PDB entry 3S1R | X-ray diffraction, 3.20 A resolution | chains A and I of the 12 polymer chains in the assembly

Chain A:
Protein: DNA-directed RNA polymerase II subunit RPB1
From: Saccharomyces cerevisiae
Notes: EC 2.7.7.6
UniProtKB: P04050 (RPB1_YEAST); numbering as in UniProt (aligned over 1-1733)
Sequence (1733 residues; row label = number of the first residue in the row):
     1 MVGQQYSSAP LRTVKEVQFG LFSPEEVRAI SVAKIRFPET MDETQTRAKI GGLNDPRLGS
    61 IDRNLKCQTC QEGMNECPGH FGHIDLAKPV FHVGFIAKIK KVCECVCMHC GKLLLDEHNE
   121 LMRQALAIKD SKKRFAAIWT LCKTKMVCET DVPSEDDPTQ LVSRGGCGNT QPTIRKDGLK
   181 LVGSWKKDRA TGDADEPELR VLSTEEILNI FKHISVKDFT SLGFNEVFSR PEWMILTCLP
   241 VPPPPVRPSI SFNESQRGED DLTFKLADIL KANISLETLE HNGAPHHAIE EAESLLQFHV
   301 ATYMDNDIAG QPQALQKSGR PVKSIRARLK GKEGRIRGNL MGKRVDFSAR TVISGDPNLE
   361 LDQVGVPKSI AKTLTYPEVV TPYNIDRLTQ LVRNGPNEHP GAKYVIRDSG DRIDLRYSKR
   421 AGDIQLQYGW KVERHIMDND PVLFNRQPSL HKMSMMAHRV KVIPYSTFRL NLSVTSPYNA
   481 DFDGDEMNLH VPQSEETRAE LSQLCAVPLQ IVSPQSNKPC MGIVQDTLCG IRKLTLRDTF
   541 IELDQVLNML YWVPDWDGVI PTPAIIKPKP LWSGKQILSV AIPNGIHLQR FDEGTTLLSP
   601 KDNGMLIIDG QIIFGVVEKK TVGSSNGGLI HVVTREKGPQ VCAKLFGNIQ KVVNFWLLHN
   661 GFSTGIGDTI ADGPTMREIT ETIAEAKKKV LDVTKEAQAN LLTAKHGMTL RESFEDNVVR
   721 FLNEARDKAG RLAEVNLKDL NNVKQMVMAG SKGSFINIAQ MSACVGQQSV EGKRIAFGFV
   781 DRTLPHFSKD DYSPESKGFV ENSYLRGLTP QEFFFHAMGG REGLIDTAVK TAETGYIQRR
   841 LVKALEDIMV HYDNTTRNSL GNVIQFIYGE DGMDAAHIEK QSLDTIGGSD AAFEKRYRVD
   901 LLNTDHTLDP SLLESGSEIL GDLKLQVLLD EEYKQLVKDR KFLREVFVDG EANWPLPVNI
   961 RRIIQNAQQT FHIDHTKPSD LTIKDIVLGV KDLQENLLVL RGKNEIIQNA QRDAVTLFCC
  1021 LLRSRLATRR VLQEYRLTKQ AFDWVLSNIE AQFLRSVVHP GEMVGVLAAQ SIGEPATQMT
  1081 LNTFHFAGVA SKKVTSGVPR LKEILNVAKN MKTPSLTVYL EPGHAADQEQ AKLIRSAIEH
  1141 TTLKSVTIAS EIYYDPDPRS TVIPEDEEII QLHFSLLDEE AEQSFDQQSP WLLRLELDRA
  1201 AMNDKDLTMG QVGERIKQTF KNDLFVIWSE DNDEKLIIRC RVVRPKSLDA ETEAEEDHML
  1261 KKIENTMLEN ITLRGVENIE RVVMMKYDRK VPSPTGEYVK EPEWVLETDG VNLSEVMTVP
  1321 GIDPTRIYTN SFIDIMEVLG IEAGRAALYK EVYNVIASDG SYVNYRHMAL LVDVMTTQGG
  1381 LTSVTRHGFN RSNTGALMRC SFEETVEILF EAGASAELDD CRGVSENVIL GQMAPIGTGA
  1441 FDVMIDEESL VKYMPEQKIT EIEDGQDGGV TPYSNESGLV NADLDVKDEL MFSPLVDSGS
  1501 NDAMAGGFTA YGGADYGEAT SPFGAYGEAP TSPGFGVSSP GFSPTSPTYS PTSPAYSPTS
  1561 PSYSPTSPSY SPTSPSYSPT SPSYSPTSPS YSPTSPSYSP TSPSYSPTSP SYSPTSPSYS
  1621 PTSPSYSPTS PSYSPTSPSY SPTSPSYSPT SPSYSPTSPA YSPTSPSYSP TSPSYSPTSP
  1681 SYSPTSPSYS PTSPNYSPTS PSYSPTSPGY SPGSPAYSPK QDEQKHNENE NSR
Disordered / not traced: 1-2, 155-160, 187-198, 1177-1186, 1244-1253, 1446-1733
Metal / ion sites: Zn2+ site 1: C67, C70, C77, H80; Zn2+ site 2: C107, C110, C148, C167; Mg2+: D481, D483, D485
Ligand contacts: GTP (guanosine-5'-triphosphate): D481, D483, K752

Chain I:
Protein: DNA-directed RNA polymerase II subunit RPB9
From: Saccharomyces cerevisiae
UniProtKB: P27999 (RPB9_YEAST); residues 1-122 here = UniProt positions 1-122
Sequence (122 residues; numbered 1 to 122; the number before each row is that of its first residue):
     1 MTTFRFCRDC NNMLYPREDK ENNRLLFECR TCSYVEEAGS PLVYRHELIT NIGETAGVVQ
    61 DIGSDPTLPR SDRECPKCHS RENVFFQSQQ RRKDTSMVLF FVCLSCSHIF TSDQKNKRTQ
   121 FS
Disordered / not traced: 1, 121-122
Metal / ion sites: Zn2+ site 1: C7, C10, C29, C32; Zn2+ site 2: C75, C78, C103, C106

Chain A / chain I interface:
Pairs across the interface (69):
  A697(A) - M97(I)
  Q698(A) - M97(I)
  Q698(A) - V98(I)
  Q698(A) - L99(I)
  Q698(A) - S112(I)  hydrogen bond (backbone-side chain)
  Q698(A) - D113(I)
  A699(A) - S112(I)
  A699(A) - D113(I)
  A699(A) - Q114(I)  hydrogen bond (backbone-backbone)
  A699(A) - K115(I)
  N700(A) - V98(I)
  N700(A) - D113(I)  hydrogen bond
  N700(A) - K115(I)  hydrogen bond (backbone-side chain)
  L701(A) - K115(I)
  T703(A) - K115(I)
  T709(A) - K93(I)
  T709(A) - D94(I)
  L710(A) - M97(I)
  R711(A) - Q87(I)  hydrogen bond
  R711(A) - K93(I)
  R711(A) - T95(I)  hydrogen bond (side chain-backbone)
  R711(A) - S96(I)  hydrogen bond (side chain-backbone)
  R711(A) - M97(I)
  F714(A) - M97(I)  hydrophobic
  D781(A) - Q89(I)
  D781(A) - R91(I)  salt bridge
  R782(A) - T67(I)
  S788(A) - T67(I)
  S788(A) - P69(I)
  K789(A) - T67(I)  hydrogen bond (backbone-backbone)
  K789(A) - P69(I)
  D790(A) - F86(I)
  D790(A) - Q87(I)
  D790(A) - R91(I)  salt bridge
  Y792(A) - Q87(I)
  T1147(A) - L48(I)
  T1147(A) - I49(I)
  I1148(A) - E47(I)
  I1148(A) - L48(I)  hydrogen bond (backbone-backbone)
  I1148(A) - I49(I)  hydrogen bond (backbone-backbone)
  A1149(A) - R45(I)
  A1149(A) - E47(I)
  S1150(A) - Y44(I)
  S1150(A) - R45(I)
  S1150(A) - H46(I)  hydrogen bond (backbone-backbone)
  E1151(A) - L42(I)
  E1151(A) - Y44(I)
  E1151(A) - R45(I)  salt bridge
  I1152(A) - L42(I)
  I1152(A) - V43(I)  hydrogen bond (backbone-backbone)
  I1152(A) - Y44(I)  hydrogen bond (backbone-backbone)
  Y1153(A) - P41(I)
  Y1153(A) - L42(I)
  Y1154(A) - E18(I)  hydrogen bond
  Y1154(A) - N23(I)  hydrogen bond
  Y1154(A) - R24(I)  hydrogen bond (side chain-backbone)
  Y1154(A) - L25(I)
  Y1154(A) - P41(I)  hydrogen bond (backbone-backbone)
  P1156(A) - N23(I)
  V1162(A) - P41(I)  hydrophobic
  P1190(A) - E18(I)
  W1191(A) - L25(I)  hydrophobic
  W1191(A) - V43(I)  hydrophobic
  E1196(A) - R45(I)  salt bridge
  K1261(A) - Y44(I)
  E1264(A) - Y44(I)
  E1264(A) - H46(I)
  L1268(A) - H46(I)
  L1268(A) - L48(I)  hydrophobic
Also at the interface, not in a pair above, chain A (37 interface residues in all): K695, F787, K1144, D1198, D1257
Also at the interface, not in a pair above, chain I (34 interface residues in all): P16, L68, R73, N116

Summary:
The interface between chain A and chain I involves 37 residues on one side and 34 on the other, with 17
hydrogen bonds and 4 salt bridges. Among the polar pairs are D781(A)-R91(I), D790(A)-R91(I) and
E1151(A)-R45(I). Ligands of chain A: GTP.
Chain A is DNA-directed RNA polymerase II subunit RPB1 and chain I is DNA-directed RNA polymerase II subunit
RPB9, both from Saccharomyces cerevisiae; the structure, RNA Polymerase II Initiation Complex with a 5-nt
3'-deoxy RNA soaked with GTP, was determined by X-ray diffraction together with 3RZD, 3RZO, 3S14, 3S15, 3S16,
3S17 and 5 further entries from the same study.
